8OE0 - chains A and B of the 4 polymer chains in the assembly; structure by electron microscopy, 4.60 A resolution (low resolution: residue-level contacts below are approximate; hydrogen-bond / salt-bridge calls are withheld).

[Chain A]
Protein: Interleukin-12 subunit alpha
Organism: Mus musculus
UniProtKB: P43431 (IL12A_MOUSE); residues 23-215 here = UniProt positions 23-215
Chain sequence (231 residues; numbered 23 to 253; the number before each row is that of its first residue):
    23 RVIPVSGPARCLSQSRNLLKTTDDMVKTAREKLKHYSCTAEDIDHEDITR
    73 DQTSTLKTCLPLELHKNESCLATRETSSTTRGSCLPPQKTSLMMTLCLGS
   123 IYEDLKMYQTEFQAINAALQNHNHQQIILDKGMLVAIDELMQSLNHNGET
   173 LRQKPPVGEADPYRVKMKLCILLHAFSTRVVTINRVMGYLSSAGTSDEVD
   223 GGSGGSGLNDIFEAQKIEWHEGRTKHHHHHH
Disordered / not traced: 23-31, 62-63, 93-104, 169-183, 215-253
Sequence notes: expression tag (216-253)
Swiss-Prot annotation at these positions:
  - glycosylation: Asn-89 (N-linked (GlcNAc...) asparagine)
Cystine bridges: Cys-33/Cys-106, Cys-60/Cys-192, Cys-81/Cys-119

[Chain B]
Protein: Interleukin-12 subunit beta
Organism: Mus musculus
UniProtKB: P43432 (IL12B_MOUSE); residues 23-335 here = UniProt positions 23-335
Chain sequence (313 residues; row label = number of the first residue in the row):
    23 MWELEKDVYVVEVDWTPDAPGETVNLTCDTPEEDDITWTSDQRHGVIGSG
    73 KTLTITVKEFLDAGQYTCHKGGETLSHSHLLLHKKENGIWSTEILKNFKN
   123 KTFLKCEAPNYSGRFTCSWLVQRNMDLKFNIKSSSSSPDSRAVTCGMASL
   173 SAEKVTLDQRDYEKYSVSCQEDVTCPTAEETLPIELALEARQQNKYENYS
   223 TSFFIRDIIKPDPPKNLQMKPLKNSQVEVSWEYPDSWSTPHSYFSLKFFV
   273 RIQRKKEKMKETEEGCNQKGAFLVEKTSTEVQCKGGNVCVQAQDRYYNSS
   323 CSKWACVPCRVRS
Disordered / not traced: 245-246, 276-291, 332-335
Swiss-Prot annotation at these positions:
  - glycosylation (N-linked (GlcNAc...) asparagine): Asn-47, Asn-122, Asn-132, Asn-220
Cystine bridges: Cys-50/Cys-90, Cys-128/Cys-139, Cys-167/Cys-191, Cys-305/Cys-331, Cys-311/Cys-328
Glycans and other covalent adducts: N-acetylglucosamine (NAG) linked to Asn-220

[How chain A and chain B interact]
Cross-chain cystine bridges: Cys-92(A)/Cys-197(B)
Pairs across the interface (31; chain A residue first):
  Leu-41(A) / Tyr-318(B)
  Thr-77(A) / Ala-200(B)
  Leu-78(A) / Pro-198(B)
  Leu-78(A) / Thr-199(B)
  Leu-78(A) / Ala-200(B)
  Leu-78(A) / Glu-201(B)
  Leu-78(A) / Thr-203(B)
  Cys-81(A) / Ala-200(B)
  Cys-81(A) / Tyr-265(B)
  Leu-82(A) / Pro-198(B)
  Leu-82(A) / Thr-199(B)
  Leu-82(A) / Ala-200(B)
  Leu-82(A) / Tyr-265(B)
  Pro-83(A) / Tyr-265(B)
  Leu-86(A) / Pro-198(B)
  Lys-88(A) / Thr-196(B)
  Lys-88(A) / Cys-197(B)
  Lys-88(A) / Pro-198(B)
  Asn-89(A) / Thr-196(B)
  Cys-92(A) / Cys-197(B)  disulfide
  Val-203(A) / Tyr-318(B)
  Val-203(A) / Tyr-319(B)
  Thr-204(A) / Ala-200(B)
  Thr-204(A) / Glu-201(B)
  Asn-206(A) / Tyr-318(B)
  Arg-207(A) / Tyr-133(B)
  Arg-207(A) / Tyr-265(B)
  Arg-207(A) / Phe-266(B)
  Arg-207(A) / Tyr-318(B)
  Arg-207(A) / Tyr-319(B)
  Tyr-211(A) / Tyr-265(B)
Other interface residues (no listed pair), chain A (17 interface residues in all): Ser-91, Val-208
Other interface residues (no listed pair), chain B (14 interface residues in all): Pro-262, Arg-317

[Summary]
17 residues of chain A and 14 residues of chain B are in contact, with 1 disulfide bond. N-acetylglucosamine
is covalently linked to Asn-220(B).
Here chain A is Interleukin-12 subunit alpha and chain B is Interleukin-12 subunit beta, both from Mus
musculus. Entry 8OE0 (Cryo-EM structure of a pre-dimerized murine IL-12 complete extracellular signaling
complex (Class 2)) was determined by electron microscopy (same publication as 8CR5, 8CR6, 8CR8, 8ODZ, 8OE4 and
8PB1).
